3WB4 - chain A; structure by X-ray diffraction, 2.25 A resolution.

# Chain A
Name: Beta-secretase 1
Organism: Homo sapiens
Notes: EC 3.4.23.46; fragment: active protease domain
UniProt: P56817 (BACE1_HUMAN); residues -18 to 393 here correspond to UniProt positions 43-454 (UniProt number = residue number + 61)
Amino-acid sequence (416 residues; row label = number of the first residue in the row; numbers below 1 keep their minus sign (Gly-22 is residue -22)):
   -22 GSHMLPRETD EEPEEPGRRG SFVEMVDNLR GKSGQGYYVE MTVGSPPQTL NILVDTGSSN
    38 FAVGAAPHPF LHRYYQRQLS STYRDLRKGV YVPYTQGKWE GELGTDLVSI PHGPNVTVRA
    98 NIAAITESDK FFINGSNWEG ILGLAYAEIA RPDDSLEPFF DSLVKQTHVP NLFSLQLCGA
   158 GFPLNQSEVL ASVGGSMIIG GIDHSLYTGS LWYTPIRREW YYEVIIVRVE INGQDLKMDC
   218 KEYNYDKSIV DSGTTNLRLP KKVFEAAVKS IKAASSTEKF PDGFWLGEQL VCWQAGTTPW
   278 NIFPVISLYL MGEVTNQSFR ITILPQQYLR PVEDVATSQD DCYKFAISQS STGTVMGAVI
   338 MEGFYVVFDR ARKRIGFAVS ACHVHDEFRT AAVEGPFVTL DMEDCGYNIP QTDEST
Not modelled in the structure: -22 to -2, 158-167, 252-254, 273-277, 310-318, 386-393
Cystine bridges: Cys155-Cys359, Cys217-Cys382, Cys269-Cys319
Sequence notes: expression tag (-22 to -19)
Residues lining bound ligands: 2-amino-3 (0B3; (6R)-2-amino-3,6-dimethyl-6-(2-phenylethyl)-5,6-dihydropyrimidin-4(3H)-one): Leu30, Asp32, Gly34, Ser35, Tyr71, Phe108, Ile110, Trp115, Ile118, Asp228, Gly230, Thr231
Swiss-Prot annotation at these positions:
  - active site: Asp32, Asp228
  - modified residue (N6-acetyllysine): Lys65, Lys214, Lys218, Lys224, Lys238, Lys239, Lys246
  - glycosylation (N-linked (GlcNAc...) asparagine): Asn92, Asn111, Asn162, Asn293

# In short
Chain A binds 2-amino-3. UniProt lists active-site residues Asp32 and Asp228.
Chain A is Beta-secretase 1 (Homo sapiens); the structure, Crystal Structure of beta secetase in complex with
2-amino-3,6-dimethyl-6-(2-phenylethyl)-3,4,5,6-tetrahydropyrimidin-4-one, was determined by X-ray diffraction
together with 3WB5 from the same study.
